PDB entry 6HK2 | X-ray diffraction, 1.55 A resolution | chains A and C of the 4 polymer chains in the assembly

== Chain A (and C) ==
Name: Hemoglobin subunit alpha
Source organism: Homo sapiens
Notes: chain C of this document is another copy of the same molecule, construct and numbering; everything in this record applies to it too
UniProtKB: P69905 (HBA_HUMAN); residues 1-141 here correspond to UniProt positions 2-142 (UniProt number = residue number + 1)
Amino-acid sequence (141 residues; each row starts with the number of its first residue):
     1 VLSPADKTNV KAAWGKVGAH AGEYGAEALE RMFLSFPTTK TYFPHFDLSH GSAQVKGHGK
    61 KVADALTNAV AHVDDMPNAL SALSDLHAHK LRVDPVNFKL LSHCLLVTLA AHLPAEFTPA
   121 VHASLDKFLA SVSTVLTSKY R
Curated features (UniProtKB/Swiss-Prot):
  - binding site (O2): His-58
  - binding site (heme b): His-87
  - site: Thr-8, Asn-9 (Microbial infection: Cleavage), Lys-11 (Not glycated), Ala-13, Trp-14 (Microbial infection: Cleavage), Tyr-24, Gly-25 (Microbial infection: Cleavage), Leu-29, Glu-30 (Microbial infection: Cleavage), His-45, Phe-46 (Microbial infection: Cleavage), Asp-47, Leu-48 (Microbial infection: Cleavage), Ser-52, Ala-53 (Microbial infection: Cleavage), Val-55, Lys-56 (Microbial infection: Cleavage), Lys-56 (Not glycated), Gly-59, Lys-60 (Microbial infection: Cleavage), Lys-60 (Not glycated), Lys-90 (Not glycated), Leu-91, Arg-92 (Microbial infection: Cleavage), Lys-99 (Not glycated), Leu-106, Val-107 (Microbial infection: Cleavage), Thr-108, Leu-109 (Microbial infection: Cleavage), Val-121, His-122 (Microbial infection: Cleavage), Ser-133, Thr-134 (Microbial infection: Cleavage)
  - modified residue: Ser-3 (Phosphoserine), Lys-7 (N6-succinyllysine), Thr-8 (Phosphothreonine), Lys-11 (N6-succinyllysine), Lys-16 (N6-acetyllysine), Tyr-24 (Phosphotyrosine), Ser-35 (Phosphoserine), Lys-40 (N6-succinyllysine), Ser-49 (Phosphoserine), Ser-102 (Phosphoserine), Thr-108 (Phosphothreonine), Ser-124 (Phosphoserine), Ser-131 (Phosphoserine), Thr-134 (Phosphothreonine), Thr-137 (Phosphothreonine), Ser-138 (Phosphoserine)
  - glycosylation (N-linked (Glc) (glycation) lysine): Lys-7, Lys-16, Lys-40, Lys-61
Metal / ion sites: heme Fe: His-87 (together with oxygen molecule)
Small-molecule neighbours: heme / oxygen molecule: Leu-29, Met-32, Thr-39, Tyr-42, Phe-43, Phe-46, His-58, Lys-61, Val-62, Ala-65, Leu-66, Leu-83, Leu-86, His-87, Leu-91, Val-93, Asn-97, Phe-98, Leu-101, Leu-105, Val-132, Leu-136
From the paper describing this entry:
  - conformationally variable residues (side-chain flip): Trp-14, His-45, Lys-60, Arg-92

== Chain A / chain C interface ==
Residue-residue contacts (13):
  Asp-6(A) / Arg-141(C)  salt bridge
  Lys-127(A) / Tyr-140(C)
  Lys-127(A) / Arg-141(C)
  Ala-130(A) / Arg-141(C)
  Ser-131(A) / Arg-141(C)  hydrogen bond (side chain-backbone)
  Ser-138(A) / Val-1(C)
  Tyr-140(A) / Lys-127(C)
  Arg-141(A) / Val-1(C)
  Arg-141(A) / Leu-2(C)  hydrogen bond (backbone-backbone)
  Arg-141(A) / Asp-6(C)
  Arg-141(A) / Lys-127(C)
  Arg-141(A) / Ser-131(C)  hydrogen bond
  Arg-141(A) / Thr-134(C)
Other interface residues (no listed pair), chain A (11 interface residues in all): Val-1, Leu-2, Ser-3, Lys-139
Other interface residues (no listed pair), chain C (10 interface residues in all): Ser-3, Ala-130

== In short ==
Chain A and chain C form an interface of 11 and 10 residues respectively, with 3 hydrogen bonds and 1 salt
bridge. Among the polar pairs are Asp-6(A)/Arg-141(C), Ser-131(A)/Arg-141(C) and Arg-141(A)/Leu-2(C). Chain A
binds heme / oxygen molecule. The paper reports conformational variability at Trp-14(A), His-45(A) and
Lys-60(A) among others.
Both chains are Hemoglobin subunit alpha (Homo sapiens). Entry 6HK2 (Crystal structure of ferric R-state human
methemoglobin bound to maleimide-deferoxamine bifunctional chelator (DFO)) was determined by X-ray
diffraction.
